Entry 5TVF (X-ray diffraction, 2.42 A resolution); this record covers chains B and F of the 3 polymer chains in the assembly.

# Chain B
Name: S-adenosylmethionine decarboxylase alpha chain
Source organism: Trypanosoma brucei brucei (strain 927/4 GUTat10.1)
Notes: EC 4.1.1.50
UniProtKB: Q587A7 (Q587A7_TRYB2); residue numbers follow UniProt; this construct covers 87-370
Sequence (285 residues; each row starts with the number of its first residue):
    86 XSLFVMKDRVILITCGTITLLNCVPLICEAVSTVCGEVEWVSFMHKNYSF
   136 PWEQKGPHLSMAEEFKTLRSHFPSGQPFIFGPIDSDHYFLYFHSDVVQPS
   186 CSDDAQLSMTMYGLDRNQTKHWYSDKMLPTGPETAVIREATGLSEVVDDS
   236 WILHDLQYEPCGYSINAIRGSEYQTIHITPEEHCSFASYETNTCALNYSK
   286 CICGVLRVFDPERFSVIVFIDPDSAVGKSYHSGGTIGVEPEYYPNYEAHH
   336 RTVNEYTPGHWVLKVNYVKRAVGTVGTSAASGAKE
Disordered / not traced: 357-370
Modified / non-standard residues: PYR (pyruvic acid) at position 86
Residues lining bound ligands:
  - B3P (2-[3-(2-hydroxy-1,1-dihydroxymethyl-ethylamino)-propylamino]-2-hydroxymethyl-propane-1,3-diol): Arg94, Glu124, Trp125, Val181, Ser185, Cys186, Ser187, Asp189, Ala190, Gln191, Phe304, Asp306, Tyr341, His345
  - cgp40215a (CGQ; 3-[C-[n'-(3-carbamimidoyl-benzylidenium)-hydrazino]-[[aminomethylidene]aminium]-iminomethyl]-benzamidinium): PYR_86, Cys100, Tyr243, Pro245, Cys246, Gly247, Tyr248, Ser249, His262, Ile263, Thr264, Pro265, Glu266
  - 1,4-diaminobutane (PUT): His130, Asn132, Tyr133, Pro136, Leu144, Ser145, Met146, His172, Phe174
Reported in the primary citation:
  - binding site for 1,4-diaminobutane: Asn132, His172
  - binding site for B3P: Trp125, Ser185, Ser187, Asp189, Asp306
  - binding site for cgp40215a: Cys100, Tyr243, Ser249, Glu266
  - catalytic residues: Cys100 (citing earlier work)
  - mutagenesis - W137A/M146A: decreased catalytic activity with S-adenosylmethionine decarboxylase proenzyme-like, putative (chain F)
  - mutagenesis - H172A: unchanged catalytic activity on 1,4-diaminobutane
  - mutagenesis - H172A: unchanged catalytic activity on putrescine

# Chain F
Name: S-adenosylmethionine decarboxylase proenzyme-like, putative
Source organism: Trypanosoma brucei brucei (strain 927/4 GUTat10.1)
Notes: EC 4.1.1.50
UniProtKB: Q587B3 (Q587B3_TRYB2); residue numbers follow UniProt; this construct covers 1-325
Sequence (325 residues; numbered 1 to 325; the number before each row is that of its first residue):
     1 MSVTRINQQTECPSSVHDLVSCWGGCTQSKTSTDSGLEKRFELNFAQPVD
    51 IGTVTVKQLASVMERAGESLRQNSAELGIHTLKFDRSLLVFTAKQIVVRS
   101 SVSVMLHEAVHPMLELMRSHNIIVDWASFMRVNYGSPWDMTSETSDIMAH
   151 EYAELKSAFPTGHPYLAGPVDRDHCFYFVYDGIDRDPSSCRRENDVQINV
   201 YMYNVQADDEYDLDGNTKEQQLLVSHCAGEYETLRVSTYGSTHPFASFET
   251 NAVSAASDITKIVNGLLKKFYPERVLLVLLQDRDAQGTTACGVMDRLEGF
   301 TVVHRGANHFGGGYVFHQATYARSA
Disordered / not traced: 1-3, 25-31, 207-218, 239-242, 286-293, 325
Residues lining bound ligands: 1,4-diaminobutane (PUT): Glu42, Asn44, Trp126, Ile183, Glu193, Asp195, Leu280, Asp282, Tyr314
Reported in the primary citation:
  - binding site for 1,4-diaminobutane: Glu42, Trp126, Glu193, Asp195
  - mutagenesis - M148A/Y152A: decreased catalytic activity with S-adenosylmethionine decarboxylase beta chain

# Interface between chain B and chain F
Residue-residue contacts - 44 pairs, chain B then chain F:
  Gly141(B) with Arg5(F), hydrogen bond (backbone-side chain)
  Leu144(B) with Arg5(F)
  Met146(B) with Trp138(F), hydrophobic
  Ala147(B) with Trp138(F); Met140(F), hydrophobic
  Phe150(B) with Trp138(F), hydrophobic; Asp171(F)
  Arg154(B) with Asp171(F), salt bridge
  Gln161(B) with Asp171(F); Arg172(F)
  Pro162(B) with Trp138(F), hydrophobic; Pro169(F); Val170(F), hydrogen bond (backbone-backbone)
  Phe163(B) with His304(F)
  Ile164(B) with Leu166(F)
  Gly166(B) with Tyr165(F)
  Pro167(B) with Pro164(F); Tyr165(F)
  Ile168(B) with Pro164(F), hydrogen bond (backbone-backbone); Phe176(F), hydrophobic
  Asp169(B) with Tyr152(F), hydrogen bond; Lys156(F), salt bridge; Gly162(F); His163(F), salt bridge; Pro164(F)
  Phe174(B) with Trp138(F), hydrophobic
  His334(B) with Gly311(F), hydrogen bond (backbone-backbone)
  His335(B) with Tyr165(F), hydrogen bond; Asn308(F), hydrogen bond; His309(F); Phe310(F)
  Arg336(B) with Asn308(F); His309(F), hydrogen bond (backbone-backbone)
  Thr337(B) with Ala307(F); Asn308(F)
  Val338(B) with Gly306(F); Ala307(F), hydrogen bond (backbone-backbone); His309(F)
  Asn339(B) with His304(F), hydrogen bond; Arg305(F); Gly306(F)
  Glu340(B) with His304(F); Arg305(F), salt bridge
  Trp346(B) with Arg305(F)
Interface residues without a listed pair, chain B (27 interface residues in all): Trp137, Glu148, Ser170, Ala333
Interface residues without a listed pair, chain F (25 interface residues in all): Trp23, Gly168

# Overview
27 residues of chain B face 25 of chain F across their interface, with 10 hydrogen bonds and 4 salt bridges.
Polar pairs include Arg154(B)-Asp171(F), Asp169(B)-Lys156(F) and Asp169(B)-His163(F). The paper reports the
catalytic residue Cys100(B); W137A/M146A of chain B reduce catalytic activity with S-adenosylmethionine
decarboxylase proenzyme-like, putative (chain F); 3 substitutions were tested in all.
Chain B is S-adenosylmethionine decarboxylase alpha chain and chain F is S-adenosylmethionine decarboxylase
proenzyme-like, putative, both from Trypanosoma brucei brucei (strain 927/4 GUTat10.1); the structure, Crystal
structure of Trypanosoma brucei AdoMetDC/prozyme heterodimer in complex with inhibitor CGP 40215, was
determined by X-ray diffraction together with 5TVM and 5TVO from the same study.
